2Z3L - chains B and C of the 4 polymer chains in the assembly; structure by X-ray diffraction, 2.75 A resolution.

# Chain B
Name: Leucyl/phenylalanyl-tRNA-protein transferase
Organism: Escherichia coli
Notes: EC 2.3.2.6
UniProtKB: P0A8P1 (LFTR_ECOLI); residues 2-234 here = UniProt positions 2-234
Chain sequence (233 residues; numbered 2 to 234; the number before each row is that of its first residue):
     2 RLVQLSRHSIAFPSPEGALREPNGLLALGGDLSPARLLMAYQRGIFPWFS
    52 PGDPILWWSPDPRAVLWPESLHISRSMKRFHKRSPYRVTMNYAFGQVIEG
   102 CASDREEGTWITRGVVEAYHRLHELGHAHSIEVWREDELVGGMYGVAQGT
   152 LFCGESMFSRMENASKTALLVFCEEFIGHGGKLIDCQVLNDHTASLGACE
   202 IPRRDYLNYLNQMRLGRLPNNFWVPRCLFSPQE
Disordered / not traced: 108-109, 233-234
Ligand contacts: d(-)-tartaric acid (TAR): Ser-160, Glu-163, Asn-164, Ala-165, Ser-166, Lys-167, His-193

# Chain C
Name: peptide (PHE)(ARG)(TYR)(LEU)(GLY)
Chain sequence (5 residues; row label = number of the first residue in the row):
   301 FRYLG

# Interface between chain B and chain C
Residue-residue contacts (28; chain B residue first):
  Tyr-42(B) with Arg-302(C), hydrogen bond
  Phe-47(B) with Arg-302(C)
  Pro-48(B) with Arg-302(C), hydrogen bond (backbone-side chain); Tyr-303(C), hydrogen bond (backbone-side chain)
  Trp-49(B) with Arg-302(C); Tyr-303(C); Gly-305(C)
  Glu-107(B) with Tyr-303(C)
  Trp-111(B) with Tyr-303(C)
  Ile-112(B) with Tyr-303(C), hydrophobic
  Val-116(B) with Tyr-303(C)
  Met-144(B) with Phe-301(C), hydrophobic
  Gly-155(B) with Phe-301(C)
  Glu-156(B) with Phe-301(C); Arg-302(C), salt bridge; Tyr-303(C)
  Ser-157(B) with Phe-301(C); Tyr-303(C); Leu-304(C)
  Met-158(B) with Phe-301(C), hydrophobic; Leu-304(C)
  Cys-187(B) with Phe-301(C), hydrogen bond (backbone-backbone); Arg-302(C)
  Gln-188(B) with Phe-301(C); Arg-302(C), hydrogen bond
  Asn-191(B) with Phe-301(C); Leu-304(C)
  His-193(B) with Leu-304(C)
Interface residues without a listed pair, chain B (23 interface residues in all): Tyr-120, Tyr-145, Leu-170, Ile-185, Asp-186, Thr-194

# Overview
Chain B and chain C form an interface of 23 and 5 residues respectively; the contacts include 5 hydrogen bonds
and 1 salt bridge. Among the polar pairs are Glu-156(B)/Arg-302(C), Tyr-42(B)/Arg-302(C) and
Pro-48(B)/Arg-302(C). Chain B binds d(-)-tartaric acid.
Here chain B is Leucyl/phenylalanyl-tRNA-protein transferase (Escherichia coli) and chain C is peptide
(PHE)(ARG)(TYR)(LEU)(GLY). Entry 2Z3L (complex structure of LF-transferase and peptide A) was determined by
X-ray diffraction (same publication as 2Z3K, 2Z3M, 2Z3N, 2Z3O and 2Z3P).
